Entry 3D6M (X-ray diffraction, 1.80 A resolution); this record covers chains B and C of the 3 polymer chains in the assembly.

Chain B:
Molecule: Caspase-1
From: Homo sapiens
Notes: EC 3.4.22.36; fragment: CASP1 p10
UniProt: P29466 (CASP1_HUMAN); numbering as in UniProt (aligned over 317-404)
Chain sequence (89 residues; each row starts with the number of its first residue):
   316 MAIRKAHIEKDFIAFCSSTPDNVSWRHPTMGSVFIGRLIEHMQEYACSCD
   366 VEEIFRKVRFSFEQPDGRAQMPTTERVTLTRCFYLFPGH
Not modelled in the structure: 316
Construct notes: expression tag (316); engineered mutation Arg-319 (Lys in P29466)

Chain C:
Molecule: N-[(benzyloxy)carbonyl]-L-valyl-N-[(2S)-1-carboxy-4-fluoro-3-oxobutan-2-yl]-L-alaninamide
Chain sequence (5 residues; row label = number of the first residue in the row):
     1 XVADX
Modified positions: PHQ (benzyl chlorocarbonate) at position 1; CF0 (fluoromethane) at position 5

How chain B and chain C interact:
Pairs across the interface (13):
  Val-338(B) with Ala-3(C), hydrophobic
  Ser-339(B) with Ala-3(C); Asp-4(C), hydrogen bond (backbone-backbone)
  Trp-340(B) with Val-2(C); Ala-3(C)
  Arg-341(B) with PHQ_1(C); Val-2(C), hydrogen bond (backbone-backbone); Asp-4(C), salt bridge
  His-342(B) with PHQ_1(C)
  Pro-343(B) with PHQ_1(C)
  Ser-347(B) with Asp-4(C)
  Val-348(B) with PHQ_1(C)
  Arg-383(B) with PHQ_1(C)

Overview:
The interface between chain B and chain C involves 9 residues on one side and 4 on the other, with 2 hydrogen
bonds and 1 salt bridge. Polar contacts include Arg-341(B)/Asp-4(C), Ser-339(B)/Asp-4(C) and
Arg-341(B)/Val-2(C).
Here chain B is Caspase-1 (Homo sapiens) and chain C is
N-[(benzyloxy)carbonyl]-L-valyl-N-[(2S)-1-carboxy-4-fluoro-3-oxobutan-2-yl]-L-alaninamide. Entry 3D6M (Crystal
structure of human caspase-1 with a naturally-occurring Lys319->Arg substitution in complex with
3-[2-(2-benzyloxycarbonylamino-3-methyl-butyrylamino)-propionylamino]-4-oxo-pentanoic acid (z-VAD-FMK)) was
determined by X-ray diffraction.
